8YIG - chains A and E of the 6 polymer chains in the assembly; structure by electron microscopy, 3.15 A resolution.

[Chain A (and E)]
Protein: Dicer-2, isoform A
Organism: Drosophila melanogaster
Notes: EC 3.1.21.1, 3.1.26.-, 3.1.26.3, 3.6.1.3; chain E of this document is another copy of the same molecule, construct and numbering; everything in this record applies to it too
UniProt: A1ZAW0 (A1ZAW0_DROME); residues 2-1722 here = UniProt positions 2-1722
Sequence (1721 residues; row label = number of the first residue in the row):
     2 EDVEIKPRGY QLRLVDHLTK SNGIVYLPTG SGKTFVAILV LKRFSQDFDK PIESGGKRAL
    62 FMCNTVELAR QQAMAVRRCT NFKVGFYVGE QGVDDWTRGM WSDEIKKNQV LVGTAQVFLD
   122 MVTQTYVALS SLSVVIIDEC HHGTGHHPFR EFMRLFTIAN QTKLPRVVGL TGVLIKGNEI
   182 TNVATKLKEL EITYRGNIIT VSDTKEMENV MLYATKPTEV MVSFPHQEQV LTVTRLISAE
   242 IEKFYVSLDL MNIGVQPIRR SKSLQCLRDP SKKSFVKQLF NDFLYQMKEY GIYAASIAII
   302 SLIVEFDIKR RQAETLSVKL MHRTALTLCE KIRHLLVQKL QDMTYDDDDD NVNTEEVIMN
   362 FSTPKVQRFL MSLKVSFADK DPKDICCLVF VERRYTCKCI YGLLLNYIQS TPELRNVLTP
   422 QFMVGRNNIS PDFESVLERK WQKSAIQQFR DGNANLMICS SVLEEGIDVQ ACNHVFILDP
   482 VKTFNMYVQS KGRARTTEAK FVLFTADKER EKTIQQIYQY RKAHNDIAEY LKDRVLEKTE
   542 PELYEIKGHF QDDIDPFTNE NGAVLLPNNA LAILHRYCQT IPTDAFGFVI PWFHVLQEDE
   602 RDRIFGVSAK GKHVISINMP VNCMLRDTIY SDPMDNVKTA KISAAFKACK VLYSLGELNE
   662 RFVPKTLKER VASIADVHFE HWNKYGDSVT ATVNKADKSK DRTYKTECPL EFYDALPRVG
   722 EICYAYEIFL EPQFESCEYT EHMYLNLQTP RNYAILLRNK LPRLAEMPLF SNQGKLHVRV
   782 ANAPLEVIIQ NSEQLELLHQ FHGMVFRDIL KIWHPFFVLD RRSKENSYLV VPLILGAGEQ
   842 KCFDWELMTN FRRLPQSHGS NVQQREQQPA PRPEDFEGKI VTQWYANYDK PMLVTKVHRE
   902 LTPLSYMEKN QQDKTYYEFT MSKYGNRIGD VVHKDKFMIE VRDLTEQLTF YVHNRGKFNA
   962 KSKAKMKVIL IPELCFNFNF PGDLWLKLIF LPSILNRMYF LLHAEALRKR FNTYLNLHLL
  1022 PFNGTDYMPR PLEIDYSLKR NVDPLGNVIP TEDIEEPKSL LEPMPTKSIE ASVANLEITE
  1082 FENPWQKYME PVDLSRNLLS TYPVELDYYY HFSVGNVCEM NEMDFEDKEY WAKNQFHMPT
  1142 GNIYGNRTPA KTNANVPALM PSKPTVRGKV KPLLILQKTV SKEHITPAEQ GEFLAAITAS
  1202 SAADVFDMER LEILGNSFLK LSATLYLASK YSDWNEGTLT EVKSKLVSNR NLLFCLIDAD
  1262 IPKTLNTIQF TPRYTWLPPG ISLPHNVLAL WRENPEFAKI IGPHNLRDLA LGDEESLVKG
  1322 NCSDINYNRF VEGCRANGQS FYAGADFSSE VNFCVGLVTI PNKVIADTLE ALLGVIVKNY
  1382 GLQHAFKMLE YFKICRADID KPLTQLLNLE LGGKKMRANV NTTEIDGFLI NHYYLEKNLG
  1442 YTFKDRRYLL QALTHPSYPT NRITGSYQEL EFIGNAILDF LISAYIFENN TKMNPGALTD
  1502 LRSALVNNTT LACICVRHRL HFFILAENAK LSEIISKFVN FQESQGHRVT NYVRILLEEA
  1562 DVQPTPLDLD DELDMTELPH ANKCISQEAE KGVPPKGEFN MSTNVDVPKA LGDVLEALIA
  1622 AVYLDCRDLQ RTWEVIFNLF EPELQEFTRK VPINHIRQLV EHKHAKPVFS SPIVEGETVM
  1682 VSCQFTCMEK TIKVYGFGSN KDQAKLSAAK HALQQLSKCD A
Not modelled in the structure: 1043-1168, 1555-1604, 1656-1722
Sequence notes: conflict Asn1217 (Asp in A1ZAW0), Asn1476 (Asp in A1ZAW0)

[Interface between chain A and chain E]
Pairs across the interface (106):
  Asp3(A) - Glu1297(E)
  Asp3(A) - Phe1298(E)
  Asp3(A) - Arg1336(E)  salt bridge
  Val4(A) - Glu1297(E)  hydrogen bond (backbone-side chain)
  Val4(A) - Phe1298(E)
  Val4(A) - Arg1336(E)
  Ile6(A) - Glu1333(E)
  Arg9(A) - Glu1333(E)  salt bridge
  Ser32(A) - Gln1340(E)
  Thr35(A) - Gln1340(E)
  Phe36(A) - Gln1340(E)
  Arg79(A) - Gly1339(E)
  Arg79(A) - Gln1340(E)  hydrogen bond (side chain-backbone)
  Arg79(A) - Ser1341(E)  hydrogen bond (side chain-backbone)
  Arg79(A) - Phe1342(E)
  Arg79(A) - Ala1344(E)
  Cys80(A) - Gln1340(E)
  Met212(A) - Arg1330(E)  hydrogen bond (backbone-side chain)
  Leu213(A) - Arg1330(E)  hydrogen bond (backbone-side chain)
  Ala215(A) - Arg1330(E)  hydrogen bond (backbone-side chain)
  Thr216(A) - Arg1330(E)  hydrogen bond
  Glu356(A) - Asn888(E)  hydrogen bond
  Lys375(A) - Asn888(E)  hydrogen bond (side chain-backbone)
  Asp380(A) - Lys812(E)
  Asp380(A) - Lys891(E)
  Asp380(A) - Arg1274(E)
  Asp382(A) - His815(E)  salt bridge
  Asp382(A) - Tyr1275(E)
  Pro383(A) - Tyr1275(E)
  Lys384(A) - Tyr1275(E)
  Lys384(A) - Arg1308(E)  hydrogen bond (backbone-side chain)
  Lys384(A) - Glu1351(E)  hydrogen bond (side chain-backbone)
  Lys384(A) - Phe1354(E)
  Asp385(A) - Pro816(E)
  Asp385(A) - Arg1308(E)
  Cys387(A) - Arg1308(E)
  Pro413(A) - Tyr889(E)  hydrophobic
  Glu414(A) - Asp890(E)
  Asn417(A) - Tyr1275(E)
  Arg451(A) - Phe1342(E)
  Arg451(A) - Tyr1343(E)  hydrogen bond (backbone-side chain)
  Asp469(A) - Phe1342(E)
  Gln471(A) - Arg1308(E)
  Gln471(A) - Phe1342(E)
  Gln471(A) - Tyr1343(E)
  Asn474(A) - Arg1308(E)
  Arg496(A) - Arg1330(E)  hydrogen bond (backbone-side chain)
  Thr497(A) - Arg1308(E)
  Thr497(A) - Asp1309(E)  hydrogen bond
  Thr497(A) - Arg1330(E)
  Thr498(A) - Asp1309(E)  hydrogen bond
  Thr498(A) - Asn1327(E)
  Thr498(A) - Arg1330(E)  hydrogen bond
  Lys812(A) - Asp380(E)
  His815(A) - Asp382(E)  salt bridge
  Pro816(A) - Asp385(E)
  Asn888(A) - Glu356(E)  hydrogen bond
  Asn888(A) - Lys375(E)  hydrogen bond (backbone-side chain)
  Tyr889(A) - Pro413(E)  hydrophobic
  Asp890(A) - Glu414(E)
  Lys891(A) - Asp380(E)  salt bridge
  Lys891(A) - Glu414(E)
  Tyr1275(A) - Asp382(E)
  Tyr1275(A) - Pro383(E)
  Tyr1275(A) - Lys384(E)
  Tyr1275(A) - Asn417(E)
  Asn1295(A) - Glu2(E)
  Glu1297(A) - Val4(E)
  Phe1298(A) - Asp3(E)
  Phe1298(A) - Val4(E)  hydrophobic
  Arg1308(A) - Lys384(E)  hydrogen bond (side chain-backbone)
  Arg1308(A) - Asp385(E)
  Arg1308(A) - Cys387(E)
  Arg1308(A) - Gln471(E)
  Arg1308(A) - Ala472(E)
  Asp1309(A) - Thr497(E)  hydrogen bond
  Asp1309(A) - Thr498(E)
  Asn1327(A) - Thr498(E)
  Arg1330(A) - Met212(E)
  Arg1330(A) - Leu213(E)
  Arg1330(A) - Tyr214(E)  hydrogen bond (side chain-backbone)
  Arg1330(A) - Ala215(E)  hydrogen bond (side chain-backbone)
  Arg1330(A) - Thr216(E)  hydrogen bond
  Arg1330(A) - Arg496(E)  hydrogen bond (side chain-backbone)
  Arg1330(A) - Thr497(E)
  Arg1330(A) - Thr498(E)  hydrogen bond
  Glu1333(A) - Ile6(E)
  Glu1333(A) - Arg9(E)  salt bridge
  Glu1333(A) - Leu213(E)
  Arg1336(A) - Asp3(E)  salt bridge
  Arg1336(A) - Val4(E)
  Gly1339(A) - Arg79(E)
  Gln1340(A) - Ser32(E)
  Gln1340(A) - Thr35(E)
  Gln1340(A) - Phe36(E)
  Gln1340(A) - Arg79(E)  hydrogen bond (backbone-side chain)
  Gln1340(A) - Cys80(E)
  Ser1341(A) - Arg79(E)  hydrogen bond (backbone-side chain)
  Phe1342(A) - Arg79(E)
  Phe1342(A) - Arg451(E)
  Phe1342(A) - Asp469(E)
  Tyr1343(A) - Arg451(E)  hydrogen bond (side chain-backbone)
  Tyr1343(A) - Gln471(E)
  Ala1344(A) - Arg79(E)
  Glu1351(A) - Lys384(E)  hydrogen bond (backbone-side chain)
  Phe1354(A) - Lys384(E)
Also at the interface, not in a pair above, chain A (68 interface residues in all): Glu2, Glu5, Ala76, Tyr214, Ile386, Ala472, Phe817, Arg1274, Thr1276, Ile1326, Asn1329, Ala1337
Also at the interface, not in a pair above, chain E (66 interface residues in all): Glu5, Ala76, Asn474, Asn1295, Ile1301, Ala1311, Asn1329, Ala1337

[In short]
Chain A and chain E form an interface of 68 and 66 residues respectively; the contacts include 29 hydrogen
bonds and 7 salt bridges. Polar pairs include Asp3(A)-Arg1336(E), Arg9(A)-Glu1333(E) and Asp382(A)-His815(E).
Both chains are Dicer-2, isoform A (Drosophila melanogaster). Entry 8YIG (DmDcr-2/LoqsPD/slm2 in initial
binding state) was determined by electron microscopy (same publication as 8YIH).
